8XQO - chains B and S of the 5 polymer chains in the assembly; structure by electron microscopy, 2.77 A resolution.

[Chain B]
Protein: Guanine nucleotide-binding protein G(I)/G(S)/G(T) subunit beta-1
Source organism: Homo sapiens
UniProtKB: P62873 (GBB1_HUMAN); residues 1-340 here = UniProt positions 1-340
Sequence (366 residues; row label = number of the first residue in the row):
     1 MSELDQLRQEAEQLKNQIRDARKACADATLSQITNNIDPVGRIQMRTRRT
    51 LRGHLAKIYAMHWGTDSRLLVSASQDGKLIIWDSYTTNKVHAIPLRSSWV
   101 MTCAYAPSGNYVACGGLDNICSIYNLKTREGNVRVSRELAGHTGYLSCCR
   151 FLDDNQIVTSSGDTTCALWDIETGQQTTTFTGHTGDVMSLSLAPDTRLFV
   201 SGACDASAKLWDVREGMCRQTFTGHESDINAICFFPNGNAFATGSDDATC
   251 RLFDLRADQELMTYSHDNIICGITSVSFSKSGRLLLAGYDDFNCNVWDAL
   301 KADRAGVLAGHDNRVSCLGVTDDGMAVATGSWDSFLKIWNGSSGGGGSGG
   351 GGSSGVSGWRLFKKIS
Unresolved in the structure: 1-2, 341-366
Construct notes: expression tag (341-366)
UniProt features mapped onto this chain:
  - modified residue: Ser2 (N-acetylserine), His266 (Phosphohistidine)
  - natural variant: Leu30 (L30F: In MRD42; uncertain significance), Arg52 (R52G: In MRD42), Gly64 (G64V: In MRD42), Asp76 (D76E: In MRD42; D76G: In MRD42), Gly77 (G77S: In MRD42), Lys78 (K78R: In MRD42), Ile80 (I80N: In MRD42; I80T: In MRD42), His91 (H91R: In MRD42; uncertain significance), Ala92 (A92T: In MRD42), Pro94 (P94S: In MRD42), Leu95 (L95P: In MRD42), Arg96 (R96L: In MRD42), 5 further natural variant entries in UniProt

[Chain S]
Protein: scFv16
Source organism: Homo sapiens
Notes: antibody fragment or engineered binder
Sequence (286 residues; row label = number of the first residue in the row; note: 2 numbers in that range are skipped by the numbering (no residue carries them; nothing is unmodelled there); a row labelled like 121A-121N holds insertion residues (121A, then the next letters in order); numbers below 1 keep their minus sign (Met-19 is residue -19)):
   -19 MVSAIVLYVLLAAAAHSAFADVQLVESGGGLVQPGGSRKLSCSASGFAFS
    31 SFGMHWVRQAPEKGLEWVAYISSGSGTIYYADTVKGRFTISRDDPKNTLF
    81 LQMTSLRSEDTAMYYCVRSIYYYGSSPFDFWGQGTTLTVSS
121A-121N GGGGSGGGGSGGGG
   124 SDIVMTQATSSVPVTPGESVSISCRSSKSLLHSNGNTYLYWFLQRPGQSP
   174 QLLIYRMSNLASGVPDRFSGSGSGTAFTLTISRLEAEDVGVYYCMQHLEY
   224 PLTFGAGTKLELKAAAENLYFQSHHHHHHHH
Unresolved in the structure: -19 to 1, 121A-121N, 236-254
Disulfide bonds: Cys22-Cys96, Cys147-Cys217

[Interface between chain B and chain S]
Residue-residue contacts - 15 pairs, chain B then chain S:
  Asp66(B) - Tyr103(S)
  Arg68(B) - Tyr103(S)
  Leu69(B) - Tyr103(S)  hydrophobic
  Val90(B) - Tyr102(S)  hydrophobic
  His91(B) - Tyr102(S)
  Arg129(B) - Arg98(S)  hydrogen bond (backbone-side chain)
  Arg129(B) - Phe110(S)
  Arg129(B) - Ser185(S)  hydrogen bond
  Glu130(B) - Gly26(S)
  Glu130(B) - Phe27(S)
  Glu130(B) - Ala28(S)  hydrogen bond (backbone-backbone)
  Glu130(B) - Phe32(S)
  Gly131(B) - Phe32(S)
  Gly131(B) - Ile100(S)
  Asn132(B) - Ala28(S)
Also at the interface, not in a pair above, chain B (10 interface residues in all): Asp83
Also at the interface, not in a pair above, chain S (12 interface residues in all): Val2, Ser31

[Overview]
Chain B and chain S form an interface of 10 and 12 residues respectively, with 3 hydrogen bonds. Among the
polar pairs are Arg129(B)-Arg98(S), Arg129(B)-Ser185(S) and Glu130(B)-Ala28(S).
Chain B is Guanine nucleotide-binding protein G(I)/G(S)/G(T) subunit beta-1 and chain S is scFv16, both from
Homo sapiens; the structure, Structure of human class T GPCR TAS2R14-Gi complex with Aristolochic acid A, was
determined by electron microscopy (same publication as 8XQL, 8XQN, 8XQP, 8XQR, 8XQS, 8XQT and 8YKY).
